7JW0 - chains A and L of the 9 polymer chains in the assembly; structure by electron microscopy, 4.30 A resolution (low resolution: residue-level contacts below are approximate; hydrogen-bond / salt-bridge calls are withheld).

Chain A:
Protein: Spike glycoprotein
From: Severe acute respiratory syndrome coronavirus 2
UniProt: P0DTC2 (SPIKE_SARS2); residue numbers follow UniProt; this construct covers 14-1211
Amino-acid sequence (1281 residues; row label = number of the first residue in the row; numbers below 1 keep their minus sign (Met-18 is residue -18)):
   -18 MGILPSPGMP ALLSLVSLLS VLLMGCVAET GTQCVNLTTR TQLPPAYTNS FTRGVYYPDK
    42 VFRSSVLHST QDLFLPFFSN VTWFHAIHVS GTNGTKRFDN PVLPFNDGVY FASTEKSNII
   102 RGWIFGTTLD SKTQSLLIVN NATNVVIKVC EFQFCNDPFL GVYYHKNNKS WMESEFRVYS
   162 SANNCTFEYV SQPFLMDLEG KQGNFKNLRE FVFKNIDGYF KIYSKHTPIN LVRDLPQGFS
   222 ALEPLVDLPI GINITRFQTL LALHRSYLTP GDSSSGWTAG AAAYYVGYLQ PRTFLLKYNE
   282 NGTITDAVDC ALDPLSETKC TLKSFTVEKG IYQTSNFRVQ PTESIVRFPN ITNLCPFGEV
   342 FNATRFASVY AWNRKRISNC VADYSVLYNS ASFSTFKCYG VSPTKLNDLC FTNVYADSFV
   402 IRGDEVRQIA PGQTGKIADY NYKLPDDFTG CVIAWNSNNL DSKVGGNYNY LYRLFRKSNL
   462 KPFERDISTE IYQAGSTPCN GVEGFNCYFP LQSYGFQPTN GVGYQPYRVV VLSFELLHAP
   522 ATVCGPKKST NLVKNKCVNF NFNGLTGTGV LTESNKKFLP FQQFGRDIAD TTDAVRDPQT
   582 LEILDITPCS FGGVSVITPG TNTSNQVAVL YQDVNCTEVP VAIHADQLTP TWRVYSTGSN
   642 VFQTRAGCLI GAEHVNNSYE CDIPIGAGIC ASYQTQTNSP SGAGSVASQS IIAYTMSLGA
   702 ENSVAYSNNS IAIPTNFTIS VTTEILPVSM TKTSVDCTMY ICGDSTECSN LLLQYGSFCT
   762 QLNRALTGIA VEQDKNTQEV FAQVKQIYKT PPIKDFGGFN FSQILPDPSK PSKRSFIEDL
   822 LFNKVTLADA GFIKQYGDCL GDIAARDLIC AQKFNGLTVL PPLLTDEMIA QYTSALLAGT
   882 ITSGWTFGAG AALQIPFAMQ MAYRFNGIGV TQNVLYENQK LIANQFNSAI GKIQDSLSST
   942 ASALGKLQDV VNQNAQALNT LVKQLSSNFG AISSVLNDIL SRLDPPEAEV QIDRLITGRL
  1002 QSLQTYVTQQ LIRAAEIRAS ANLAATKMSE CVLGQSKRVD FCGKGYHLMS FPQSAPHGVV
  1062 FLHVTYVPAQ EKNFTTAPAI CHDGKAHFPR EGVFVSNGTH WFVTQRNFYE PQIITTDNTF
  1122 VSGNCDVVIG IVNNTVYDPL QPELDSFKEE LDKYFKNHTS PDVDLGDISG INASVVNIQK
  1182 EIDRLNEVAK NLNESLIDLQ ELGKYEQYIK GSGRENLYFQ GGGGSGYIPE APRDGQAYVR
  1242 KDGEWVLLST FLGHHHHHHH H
Not modelled in the structure: -18 to 14, 67-80, 141-152, 172-186, 243-263, 445-446, 621-640, 677-688, 812, 827-855, 1148-1262
Differences from the reference sequence: expression tag (-18 to 13, 1212-1262); conflict Ser682 (Arg in P0DTC2), Gly683 (Arg in P0DTC2), Gly685 (Arg in P0DTC2), Pro986 (Lys in P0DTC2), Pro987 (Val in P0DTC2)
UniProt features mapped onto this chain:
  - region: Asn280 to Cys301 (Putative superantigen), Arg403 to Asp405 (Integrin-binding motif), Asn448 to Phe456 (Immunodominant HLA epitope recognized by the CD8+), Pro681, Ala684 (Putative superantigen), Ser816 to Tyr837 (Fusion peptide 1), Lys835 to Phe855 (Fusion peptide 2), Asp1163 to Glu1202 (Heptad repeat 2)
  - site: Arg815, Ser816 (Cleavage)
  - glycosylation: Asn17 (N-linked (GlcNAc...) (complex) asparagine), Asn61 (N-linked (GlcNAc...) (hybrid) asparagine), Asn74 (N-linked (GlcNAc...) (complex) asparagine), Asn122 (N-linked (GlcNAc...) (hybrid) asparagine), Asn149 (N-linked (GlcNAc...) (complex) asparagine), Asn165 (N-linked (GlcNAc...) (complex) asparagine), Asn234 (N-linked (GlcNAc...) (high mannose) asparagine), Asn282 (N-linked (GlcNAc...) (complex) asparagine), Thr323 (O-linked (GalNAc) threonine), Ser325 (O-linked (HexNAc...) serine), Asn331 (N-linked (GlcNAc...) (complex) asparagine), Asn343 (N-linked (GlcNAc...) (complex) asparagine), Asn603 (N-linked (GlcNAc...) (hybrid) asparagine), Asn616 (N-linked (GlcNAc...) (complex) asparagine), Asn657 (N-linked (GlcNAc...) (complex) asparagine), Thr676 (O-linked (GlcNAc...) threonine), Thr678 (O-linked (GlcNAc...) threonine), Asn709 (N-linked (GlcNAc...) (high mannose) asparagine), Asn717 (N-linked (GlcNAc...) (hybrid) asparagine), Asn801 (N-linked (GlcNAc...) (hybrid) asparagine) and 6 more in UniProt
  - natural variant: Leu18 (L18F: In strain: Beta/B.1.351, Gamma/P.1 and 1 more), Thr19 (T19I: In strain: Omicron/BQ.1.1, Omicron/XBB.1.5 and 1 more; T19R: In strain: Delta/B.1.617.2, Omicron/BA.2 and 4 more), Thr20 (T20N: In strain: Gamma/P.1), Leu24 to Ala27 (sequence variant, change not given here; In strain: Omicron/BA.2, Omicron/BA.2.12.1 and 6 more), Pro26 (P26S: In strain: Gamma/P.1), Gln52 (Q52H: In strain: Omicron/EG.5.1), Ala67 (A67V: In strain: Eta/B.1.525, Omicron/BA.1), His69 to Val70 (deletion: In strain: Alpha/B.1.1.7, Eta/B.1.525 and 5 more), Gly75 (G75V: In strain: Lambda/C.37), Thr76 (T76I: In strain: Lambda/C.37), Asp80 (D80A: In strain: Beta/B.1.351), Val83 (V83A: In strain: Omicron/XBB.1.5, Omicron/EG.5.1), 80 further natural variant entries in UniProt
  - mutagenesis: His69 to Val70 (Increased incorporation of cleaved spike into virions), Asn121 (N121Q: Partial loss of biliverdin affinity), Arg190 (R190K: Partial loss of biliverdin affinity), Asn234 (N234Q: Increased resistance to neutralizing antibodies), Asn331 (N331Q: Reduced viral infectivity), Asn343 (N343Q: Reduced viral infectivity), Leu452 (L452R: Increased resistance to neutralizing antibodies. Decreases HLA binding to NF9 epitope. Increased binding affinity to human ACE2), Tyr453 (Y453F: Decreased HLA binding to NF9 epitope. Increased binding affinity to human ACE2), Ala475 (A475V: Increased resistance to neutralizing antibodies), Val483 (V483A: Increased resistance to neutralizing antibodies), Glu484 (E484D: Increased replication in human TMEM106B overexpressing cells), Phe490 (F490L: Increased resistance to neutralizing antibodies and human covalescent sera neutralization), 12 further mutagenesis entries in UniProt
Disulfide bonds: Cys15-Cys136, Cys131-Cys166, Cys291-Cys301, Cys336-Cys361, Cys379-Cys432, Cys391-Cys525, Cys480-Cys488, Cys538-Cys590, Cys617-Cys649, Cys662-Cys671, Cys738-Cys760, Cys743-Cys749, Cys1032-Cys1043, Cys1082-Cys1126
Covalent attachments: N-acetylglucosamine (NAG) linked to Asn17, Asn61, Asn122, Asn165, Asn234, Asn282, Asn331, Asn343, Asn603, Asn616, Asn657, Asn709, Asn717, Asn801, Asn1074, Asn1098, Asn1134

Chain L:
Protein: S304 Fab light chain
From: Homo sapiens
Notes: antibody fragment or engineered binder
Amino-acid sequence (215 residues; row label = number of the first residue in the row):
     1 DIEMTQSPSS LSAAVGDRVT ITCRASQSIG SYLNWYQQKP GKAPKLLIYA ASSLQSGVPS
    61 RFSGSGSGTD FTLTISSLQP EDFAIYYCQQ SYVSPTYTFG PGTKVDIKRT VAAPSVFIFP
   121 PSDEQLKSGT ASVVCLLNNF YPREAKVQWK VDNALQSGNS QESVTEQDSK DSTYSLSSTL
   181 TLSKADYEKH KVYACEVTHQ GLSSPVTKSF NRGEC
Not modelled in the structure: 1, 214-215
Disulfide bonds: Cys23-Cys88

How chain A and chain L interact:
Contacting residue pairs (6; chain A residue first):
  Phe377(A) - Pro95(L)
  Lys378(A) - Ser94(L)
  Cys379(A) - Tyr92(L)
  Cys379(A) - Val93(L)
  Cys379(A) - Ser94(L)
  Tyr380(A) - Tyr92(L)
Interface residues without a listed pair, chain A (7 interface residues in all): Ser383, Pro384, Asp427
Interface residues without a listed pair, chain L (5 interface residues in all): Ser28

Summary:
The interface between chain A and chain L involves 7 residues on one side and 5 on the other.
N-acetylglucosamine is covalently linked to Asn17(A), Asn61(A), Asn122(A), Asn165(A), Asn234(A) and Asn282(A)
and 11 more. Curated annotation (UniProt) lists 24 mutagenesis sites on chain A.
Chain A is Spike glycoprotein (Severe acute respiratory syndrome coronavirus 2) and chain L is S304 Fab light
chain (Homo sapiens); the structure, SARS-CoV-2 spike in complex with the S304 neutralizing antibody Fab
fragment, was determined by electron microscopy (same publication as 7JV2, 7JV4, 7JV6 and 7JXC).
